PDB entry 3BXK | X-ray diffraction, 2.55 A resolution | chains A and B

# Chain A
Molecule: Calmodulin
From: Rattus norvegicus
UniProt: P62161 (CALM_RAT); residues 1-148 here correspond to UniProt positions 2-149 (UniProt number = residue number + 1)
Sequence (148 residues; row label = number of the first residue in the row):
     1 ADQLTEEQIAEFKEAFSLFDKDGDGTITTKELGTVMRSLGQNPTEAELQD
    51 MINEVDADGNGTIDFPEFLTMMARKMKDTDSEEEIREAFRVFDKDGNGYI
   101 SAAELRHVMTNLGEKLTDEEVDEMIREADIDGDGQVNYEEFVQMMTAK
Not modelled in the structure: 1-3, 76-80, 146-148
Ion coordination: Ca2+ site 1: Asp-20, Asp-22, Asp-24, Thr-26, Glu-31; Ca2+ site 2: Asp-56, Asn-60, Thr-62, Glu-67; Ca2+ site 3: Asp-93, Asp-95, Asn-97, Tyr-99, Glu-104; Ca2+ site 4: Asp-129, Asp-131, Asp-133, Gln-135, Glu-140

# Chain B
Molecule: Voltage-dependent P/Q-type calcium channel subunit alpha-1A peptide
UniProt: O00555 (CAC1A_HUMAN); residues 1960-1980 here correspond to UniProt positions 1955-1975 (UniProt number = residue number - 5)
Sequence (21 residues; row label = number of the first residue in the row):
  1960 KIYAAMMIMEYYRQSKAKKLQ
Not modelled in the structure: 1977-1980

# Interface between chain A and chain B
Pairs across the interface (40):
  Glu-11(A) with Glu-1969(B); Arg-1972(B), salt bridge
  Glu-14(A) with Arg-1972(B), salt bridge
  Ala-15(A) with Arg-1972(B)
  Leu-18(A) with Met-1968(B), hydrophobic; Tyr-1971(B), hydrophobic; Arg-1972(B)
  Phe-19(A) with Met-1965(B), hydrophobic
  Val-35(A) with Met-1968(B), hydrophobic
  Met-36(A) with Ala-1964(B), hydrophobic
  Leu-39(A) with Ala-1964(B), hydrophobic; Ile-1967(B), hydrophobic
  Met-51(A) with Lys-1960(B); Ile-1961(B)
  Glu-54(A) with Ile-1961(B)
  Phe-68(A) with Met-1965(B), hydrophobic
  Met-71(A) with Met-1965(B), hydrophobic
  Met-72(A) with Tyr-1962(B), hydrophobic; Met-1965(B), hydrophobic
  Lys-75(A) with Tyr-1962(B)
  Glu-84(A) with Lys-1960(B), hydrogen bond (side chain-backbone); Tyr-1962(B); Ala-1963(B)
  Ile-85(A) with Met-1966(B), hydrophobic
  Ala-88(A) with Ile-1967(B), hydrophobic
  Val-91(A) with Ile-1967(B), hydrophobic
  Phe-92(A) with Ile-1967(B), hydrophobic
  Met-109(A) with Tyr-1970(B), hydrophobic; Tyr-1971(B), hydrophobic
  Leu-112(A) with Met-1968(B), hydrophobic; Tyr-1971(B), hydrogen bond (backbone-side chain)
  Gly-113(A) with Tyr-1971(B)
  Glu-114(A) with Tyr-1971(B), hydrogen bond; Lys-1975(B)
  Met-124(A) with Tyr-1970(B); Ser-1974(B)
  Met-144(A) with Tyr-1970(B)
  Met-145(A) with Met-1966(B), hydrophobic; Ile-1967(B); Tyr-1970(B), hydrophobic
Interface residues without a listed pair, chain A (32 interface residues in all): Leu-32, Gln-41, Val-55, Ile-63, Ser-81, Glu-87

# In short
Chain A and chain B form an interface of 32 and 15 residues respectively, with 3 hydrogen bonds and 2 salt
bridges. Polar pairs include Glu-11(A)/Arg-1972(B), Glu-14(A)/Arg-1972(B) and Glu-84(A)/Lys-1960(B).
Asp-20(A), Asp-22(A), Asp-24(A), Thr-26(A) and Glu-31(A) form the Ca2+ site 1.
Here chain A is Calmodulin (Rattus norvegicus) and chain B is Voltage-dependent P/Q-type calcium channel
subunit alpha-1A peptide. Entry 3BXK (Crystal structure of the P/Q-type calcium channel (CaV2.1) IQ domain and
CA2+calmodulin complex) was determined by X-ray diffraction.
